Entry 6GDW (X-ray diffraction, 1.80 A resolution); this record covers chains B and C of the 3 polymer chains in the assembly.

== Chain B (and C) ==
Protein: Periplasmic divalent cation tolerance protein
Organism: Synechococcus elongatus (strain PCC 7942)
Notes: chain C of this document is another copy of the same molecule, construct and numbering; everything in this record applies to it too
UniProtKB: Q31KX8 (Q31KX8_SYNE7); residue numbers follow UniProt; this construct covers 1-113
Sequence (133 residues; each row starts with the number of its first residue; numbers below 1 keep their minus sign (Met-19 is residue -19)):
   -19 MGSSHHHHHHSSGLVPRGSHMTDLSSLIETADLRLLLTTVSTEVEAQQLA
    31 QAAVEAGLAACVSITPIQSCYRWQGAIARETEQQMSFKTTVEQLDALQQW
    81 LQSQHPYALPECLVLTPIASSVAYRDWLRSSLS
Disordered / not traced: -19 to 5 (chain C: -19 to 2, 113)
Differences from the reference sequence: initiating methionine (-19); expression tag (-18 to 0)

== How chain B and chain C interact ==
Residue-residue contacts (55):
  Arg14(B) - Ile98(C)
  Thr45(B) - Thr45(C)
  Pro46(B) - Thr45(C)  hydrogen bond (backbone-side chain)
  Ile47(B) - Ser43(C)
  Ile47(B) - Ile44(C)
  Ile47(B) - Thr45(C)
  Gln48(B) - Gln27(C)  hydrogen bond
  Gln48(B) - Val42(C)
  Gln48(B) - Ser43(C)
  Gln48(B) - Ile44(C)  hydrogen bond (backbone-backbone)
  Ser49(B) - Cys41(C)  hydrogen bond
  Ser49(B) - Val42(C)
  Cys50(B) - Gln31(C)
  Cys50(B) - Val34(C)
  Cys50(B) - Cys41(C)
  Cys50(B) - Val42(C)  hydrogen bond (backbone-backbone)
  Tyr51(B) - Ala40(C)
  Tyr51(B) - Cys41(C)  hydrophobic
  Arg52(B) - Val34(C)  hydrogen bond (side chain-backbone)
  Arg52(B) - Glu35(C)
  Arg52(B) - Ala40(C)  hydrogen bond (backbone-backbone)
  Arg52(B) - Trp107(C)  hydrogen bond (backbone-side chain)
  Trp53(B) - Trp107(C)
  Ile57(B) - Val34(C)  hydrophobic
  Leu74(B) - Leu7(C)  hydrophobic
  Gln78(B) - Leu4(C)  hydrogen bond (side chain-backbone)
  Gln78(B) - Ser5(C)
  Gln78(B) - Leu7(C)
  Gln78(B) - Ser101(C)
  Gln79(B) - Ser5(C)
  Gln82(B) - Leu4(C)
  Ala88(B) - Leu4(C)
  Leu89(B) - Leu4(C)  hydrophobic
  Leu89(B) - Ala103(C)
  Leu89(B) - Tyr104(C)
  Pro90(B) - Tyr104(C)
  Glu91(B) - Lys68(C)  salt bridge
  Glu91(B) - Tyr104(C)
  Cys92(B) - Leu7(C)  hydrophobic
  Cys92(B) - Ala99(C)
  Cys92(B) - Ser100(C)  hydrogen bond (backbone-side chain)
  Cys92(B) - Ser101(C)
  Cys92(B) - Tyr104(C)
  Leu93(B) - Leu13(C)  hydrophobic
  Leu93(B) - Leu15(C)  hydrophobic
  Leu93(B) - Lys68(C)
  Leu93(B) - Pro97(C)  hydrophobic
  Leu93(B) - Ala99(C)
  Leu93(B) - Tyr104(C)  hydrophobic
  Val94(B) - Pro97(C)
  Val94(B) - Ile98(C)  hydrogen bond (backbone-backbone)
  Val94(B) - Ala99(C)  hydrogen bond (backbone-backbone)
  Leu95(B) - Thr96(C)
  Leu95(B) - Pro97(C)  hydrophobic
  Thr96(B) - Ile98(C)
Also at the interface, not in a pair above, chain B (26 interface residues in all): Asp75, Pro86
Also at the interface, not in a pair above, chain C (30 interface residues in all): Ser6, Glu23, Ala30, Leu95, Ser111

== In short ==
Chain B and chain C form an interface of 26 and 30 residues respectively, with 12 hydrogen bonds and 1 salt
bridge. Polar contacts include Glu91(B)-Lys68(C), Pro46(B)-Thr45(C) and Gln48(B)-Gln27(C).
Chain B and chain C are both Periplasmic divalent cation tolerance protein (Synechococcus elongatus (strain
PCC 7942)); the structure, Structure of CutA from Synechococcus elongatus PCC7942 complexed with 2 molecules
of Bis-Tris, was determined by X-ray diffraction together with 6T76, 6T7E, 6GDU, 6GDV and 6GDX from the same
study.
